1TX6 - chains B and I of the 3 polymer chains in the assembly; structure by X-ray diffraction, 2.20 A resolution.

== Chain B ==
Name: Trypsin
From: Sus scrofa
UniProt: P00761 (TRYP_PIG); the construct lacks a stretch of the UniProt sequence and is renumbered around it, so the offset changes along the chain: 16-34 = UniProt 9-27; 37-67 = UniProt 28-58; 69-125 = UniProt 59-115; 127-130 = UniProt 116-119; 5 more segments
Amino-acid sequence (223 residues; numbered 16 to 245 plus 3 insertion-coded residues; 10 numbers in that range are skipped by the numbering (no residue carries them; nothing is unmodelled there); the number before each row is that of its first residue):
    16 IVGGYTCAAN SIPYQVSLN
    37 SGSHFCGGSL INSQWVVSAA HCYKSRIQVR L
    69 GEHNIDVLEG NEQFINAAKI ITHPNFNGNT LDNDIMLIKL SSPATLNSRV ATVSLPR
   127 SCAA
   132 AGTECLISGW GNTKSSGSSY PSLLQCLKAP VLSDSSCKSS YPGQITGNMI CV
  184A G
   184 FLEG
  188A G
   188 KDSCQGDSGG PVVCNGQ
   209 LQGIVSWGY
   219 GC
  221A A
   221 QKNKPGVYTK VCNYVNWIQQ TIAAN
Cystine bridges: Cys22-Cys157, Cys42-Cys58, Cys128-Cys232, Cys136-Cys201, Cys168-Cys182, Cys191-Cys220
Ion coordination: Ca2+: Glu70, Asn72, Val75, Glu77, Glu80
What the authors report for this chain:
  - catalytic residues: His57, Asp102, Ser195 (citing earlier work)

== Chain I ==
Name: Bowman-Birk type trypsin inhibitor
From: Hordeum vulgare
UniProt: P12940 (IBB_HORVU); residue numbers follow UniProt; this construct covers 1-125
Amino-acid sequence (125 residues; each row starts with the number of its first residue):
     1 AGKKRPWKCC DEAVCTRSIP PICTCMDEVF ECPKTCKSCG PSMGDPSRRI CQDQYVGDPG
    61 PICRPWECCD KAICTRSNPP TCRCVDEVKK CAPTCKTCLP SRSRPSRRVC IDSYFGPVPP
   121 RCTPR
Not modelled in the structure: 1-4, 33-35, 100-107
Cystine bridges: Cys9-Cys63, Cys10-Cys25, Cys15-Cys23, Cys32-Cys39, Cys36-Cys51, Cys68-Cys122, Cys69-Cys84, Cys74-Cys82, Cys91-Cys98, Cys95-Cys110
What the authors report for this chain:
  - contacts within the chain: Asp11-Arg64 (hydrogen bond), Ser77-Thr81 (water-mediated contact), Asp11-Tyr114 (hydrogen bond)
  - conformationally variable residues (loop rearrangement, order/disorder transition): Val14 to Pro20, Ile73 to Pro79, Pro124 to Arg125

== Chain B / chain I interface ==
Pairs across the interface - 42 pairs, chain B then chain I:
  Ser39(B) - Phe30(I)
  His40(B) - Asn78(I)
  Phe41(B) - Ser77(I)
  Phe41(B) - Asn78(I)  hydrogen bond (backbone-backbone)
  Cys42(B) - Ser77(I)
  His57(B) - Thr75(I)
  His57(B) - Arg76(I)
  Asn97(B) - Arg83(I)  hydrogen bond (backbone-side chain)
  Leu99(B) - Thr75(I)
  Tyr151(B) - Asn78(I)  hydrogen bond
  Gln175(B) - Ile73(I)
  Asp189(B) - Arg76(I)  salt bridge
  Ser190(B) - Arg76(I)  hydrogen bond
  Cys191(B) - Arg76(I)
  Gln192(B) - Cys74(I)
  Gln192(B) - Thr75(I)
  Gln192(B) - Arg76(I)
  Gln192(B) - Ser77(I)
  Gln192(B) - Pro80(I)
  Gly193(B) - Arg76(I)  hydrogen bond (backbone-backbone)
  Gly193(B) - Ser77(I)
  Gly193(B) - Asn78(I)
  Asp194(B) - Arg76(I)  hydrogen bond (backbone-backbone)
  Ser195(B) - Arg76(I)  hydrogen bond (side chain-backbone)
  Ser195(B) - Ser77(I)  hydrogen bond (side chain-backbone)
  Val213(B) - Arg76(I)
  Ser214(B) - Thr75(I)
  Ser214(B) - Arg76(I)  hydrogen bond (backbone-backbone)
  Trp215(B) - Ile73(I)  hydrophobic
  Trp215(B) - Cys74(I)
  Trp215(B) - Thr75(I)
  Trp215(B) - Arg76(I)
  Gly216(B) - Ile73(I)
  Gly216(B) - Cys74(I)  hydrogen bond (backbone-backbone)
  Gly216(B) - Arg76(I)
  Tyr217(B) - Asp70(I)
  Tyr217(B) - Lys71(I)
  Tyr217(B) - Ala72(I)
  Tyr217(B) - Ile73(I)  hydrophobic
  Gly219(B) - Ala72(I)
  Gly219(B) - Arg76(I)  hydrogen bond (backbone-side chain)
  Gly226(B) - Arg76(I)
Interface residues without a listed pair, chain B (26 interface residues in all): Ser147, Cys220, Tyr228
Interface residues without a listed pair, chain I (14 interface residues in all): Val118, Arg125
From the paper, about this interface:
  - specific contacts: Asn97(B)-Arg83(I) (hydrogen bond), Ser190(B)-Arg76(I) (water-mediated contact), Gly193(B)-Arg76(I) (backbone contact), Asp194(B)-Arg76(I) (backbone contact), Ser195(B)-Arg76(I) (hydrogen bond), Ser195(B)-Ser77(I) (hydrogen bond), Ser214(B)-Arg76(I) (backbone contact), Trp215(B)-Arg76(I) (water-mediated contact), Gly216(B)-Arg76(I) (water-mediated contact), Ile73(I)-Trp215(B) (hydrophobic contact), Cys74(I)-Gly216(B) (water-mediated contact), Cys74(I)-Trp215(B), Thr75(I)-His57(B), Arg76(I)-Val227(B) (water-mediated contact), Arg76(I)-Gln192(B) (water-mediated contact), Arg76(I)-Asp189(B), Arg76(I)-Gly219(B) (hydrogen bond), Ser77(I)-Phe41(B), Asn78(I)-Phe41(B), Asn78(I)-Tyr151(B) (hydrogen bond), Pro80(I)-Gln192(B)

== In short ==
26 residues of chain B face 14 of chain I across their interface, with 11 hydrogen bonds and 1 salt bridge.
Polar contacts include Asp189(B)-Arg76(I), Asn97(B)-Arg83(I) and Tyr151(B)-Asn78(I). The authors report
hydrogen bonds between Asn97(B) and Arg83(I), Ser195(B) and Arg76(I) and Ser195(B) and Ser77(I) among others;
water-mediated contacts between Ser190(B) and Arg76(I), Trp215(B) and Arg76(I) and Gly216(B) and Arg76(I)
among others; backbone contacts between Gly193(B) and Arg76(I), Asp194(B) and Arg76(I) and Ser214(B) and
Arg76(I). From the paper: catalytic residues His57(B), Asp102(B) and Ser195(B); conformational variability at
Val14(I), Ile73(I) and Pro124(I).
Here chain B is Trypsin (Sus scrofa) and chain I is Bowman-Birk type trypsin inhibitor (Hordeum vulgare).
Entry 1TX6 (trypsin:BBI complex) was determined by X-ray diffraction.
